Entry 4Z1Y (X-ray diffraction, 2.53 A resolution); this record covers chains A and B.

# Chain A (and B)
Molecule: Enolase
From: Chloroflexus aurantiacus (strain ATCC 29366 / DSM 635 / J-10-fl)
Notes: EC 4.2.1.11; chain B of this document is another copy of the same molecule, construct and numbering; everything in this record applies to it too
UniProt: A9WCM4 (ENO_CHLAA); residue numbers follow UniProt; this construct covers 1-426
Amino-acid sequence (426 residues; each row starts with the number of its first residue):
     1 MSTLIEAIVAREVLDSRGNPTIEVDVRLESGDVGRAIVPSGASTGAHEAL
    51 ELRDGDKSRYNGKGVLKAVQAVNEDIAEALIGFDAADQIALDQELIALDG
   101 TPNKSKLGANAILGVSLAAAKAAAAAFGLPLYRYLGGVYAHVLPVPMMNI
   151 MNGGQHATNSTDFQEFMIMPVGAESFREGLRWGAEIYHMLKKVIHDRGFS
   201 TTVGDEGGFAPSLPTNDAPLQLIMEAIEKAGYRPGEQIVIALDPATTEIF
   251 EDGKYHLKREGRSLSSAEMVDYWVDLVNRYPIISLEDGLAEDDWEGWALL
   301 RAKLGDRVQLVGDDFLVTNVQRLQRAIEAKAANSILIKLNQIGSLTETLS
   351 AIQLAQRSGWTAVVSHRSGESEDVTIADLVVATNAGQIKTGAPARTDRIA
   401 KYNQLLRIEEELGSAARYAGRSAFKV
Not modelled in the structure: 1, 251 (chain B: 1, 250-255)
Swiss-Prot annotation at these positions:
  - active site: Glu206 (Proton donor), Lys338 (Proton acceptor)
  - binding site (phosphoenolpyruvate): Gly41, Glu165, Asp313, Lys338, Arg367, Ser368, Lys389
  - binding site (Mg(2+)): Ser43, Asp243, Glu286, Asp313
  - binding site ((2R)-2-phosphoglycerate): Glu165, Glu206, Lys338, Arg367, Ser368
Bound ions: Mg2+: Asp243, Glu286, Asp313
Ligand contacts: 2-phosphoglyceric acid (2PG): Ser40, Gly41, Glu165, Glu206, Asp243, Asp313, Lys338, Ser365, His366, Arg367, Ser368, Lys389
From the paper describing this entry:
  - binding site for 2-phosphoglyceric acid: Glu165, Glu206, Lys338, Arg367, Ser368

# Chain A / chain B interface
Contacting residue pairs - 78 pairs, chain A then chain B:
  Arg11(A) - Arg407(B)
  Arg11(A) - Glu410(B)  salt bridge
  Glu12(A) - Arg177(B)  salt bridge
  Glu12(A) - Leu406(B)
  Val13(A) - Asn403(B)
  Val13(A) - Leu406(B)  hydrophobic
  Leu14(A) - Leu180(B)  hydrophobic
  Leu14(A) - Ile399(B)
  Leu14(A) - Asn403(B)  hydrogen bond (backbone-side chain)
  Asp15(A) - Ile399(B)
  Ser16(A) - Ala394(B)
  Ser16(A) - Arg395(B)
  Ser16(A) - Thr396(B)
  Arg17(A) - His188(B)  hydrogen bond (backbone-side chain)
  Gly18(A) - His188(B)
  Gly18(A) - Pro393(B)
  Asn19(A) - His188(B)
  Glu23(A) - Arg407(B)  salt bridge
  Arg35(A) - Arg407(B)
  Ser58(A) - Arg181(B)  hydrogen bond (backbone-side chain)
  Ser58(A) - Glu185(B)
  Arg59(A) - Arg181(B)
  Arg59(A) - Glu185(B)
  Tyr60(A) - Arg181(B)
  Tyr60(A) - Ala184(B)  hydrophobic
  Tyr60(A) - Glu185(B)  hydrogen bond (backbone-side chain)
  Asn61(A) - Lys192(B)
  Leu66(A) - Arg177(B)
  Arg177(A) - Glu12(B)  salt bridge
  Arg177(A) - Arg59(B)
  Arg177(A) - Leu66(B)
  Leu180(A) - Leu14(B)  hydrophobic
  Arg181(A) - Ser58(B)
  Arg181(A) - Tyr60(B)
  Ala184(A) - Tyr60(B)  hydrophobic
  Glu185(A) - Arg59(B)
  Glu185(A) - Tyr60(B)  hydrogen bond (side chain-backbone)
  His188(A) - Arg17(B)
  His188(A) - Gly18(B)
  His188(A) - Asn19(B)
  Lys191(A) - Arg17(B)
  Thr202(A) - Thr202(B)  hydrogen bond
  Val203(A) - Thr202(B)  hydrogen bond (backbone-side chain)
  Val203(A) - Val203(B)
  Val203(A) - Gly204(B)
  Gly204(A) - Thr202(B)
  Ser371(A) - Thr396(B)
  Glu372(A) - Thr396(B)
  Glu372(A) - Ala400(B)
  Glu372(A) - Asn403(B)  hydrogen bond
  Glu372(A) - Arg407(B)  salt bridge
  Pro393(A) - Gly18(B)
  Ala394(A) - Ser16(B)
  Ala394(A) - Arg17(B)
  Arg395(A) - Ser16(B)
  Arg395(A) - Val203(B)
  Arg395(A) - Ala394(B)
  Arg395(A) - Arg395(B)
  Thr396(A) - Ser16(B)
  Thr396(A) - Glu370(B)
  Thr396(A) - Ser371(B)
  Thr396(A) - Glu372(B)
  Thr396(A) - Thr396(B)
  Thr396(A) - Asp397(B)
  Asp397(A) - Thr396(B)
  Ile399(A) - Leu14(B)
  Ile399(A) - Asp15(B)
  Ala400(A) - Glu372(B)
  Asn403(A) - Val13(B)
  Asn403(A) - Leu14(B)  hydrogen bond (side chain-backbone)
  Asn403(A) - Glu372(B)  hydrogen bond
  Leu406(A) - Glu12(B)
  Leu406(A) - Val13(B)  hydrophobic
  Arg407(A) - Arg11(B)
  Arg407(A) - Glu23(B)  salt bridge
  Arg407(A) - Arg35(B)
  Arg407(A) - Glu372(B)  salt bridge
  Glu410(A) - Arg11(B)  salt bridge
Other interface residues (no listed pair), chain A (44 interface residues in all): Val9, Ile37, Lys192, Thr201, Glu370
Other interface residues (no listed pair), chain B (43 interface residues in all): Val9, Ile37, Asn61, His156

# Overview
The interface between chain A and chain B involves 44 residues on one side and 43 on the other, with 10
hydrogen bonds and 8 salt bridges. Among the polar pairs are Arg11(A)-Glu410(B), Glu12(A)-Arg177(B) and
Glu23(A)-Arg407(B). From the paper: a binding site for 2-phosphoglyceric acid at Glu165(A), Glu206(A) and
Lys338(A) among others.
Both chains are Enolase (Chloroflexus aurantiacus (strain ATCC 29366 / DSM 635 / J-10-fl)). Entry 4Z1Y
(Thermostable enolase from Chloroflexus aurantiacus with substrate 2-phosphoglycerate) was determined by X-ray
diffraction (same publication as 4YWS and 4Z17).
